3TM7 - chains A and D of the 4 polymer chains in the assembly; structure by X-ray diffraction, 1.70 A resolution.

Chain A:
Name: Aspartate 1-decarboxylase beta chain
From: Escherichia coli
Notes: EC 4.1.1.11
UniProt: P0A790 (PAND_ECOLI); numbering as in UniProt (aligned over 1-24)
Chain sequence (26 residues; row label = number of the first residue in the row; numbers below 1 keep their minus sign (Gly-1 is residue -1)):
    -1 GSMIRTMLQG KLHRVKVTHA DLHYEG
Differences from the reference sequence: expression tag (-1 to 0)

Chain D:
Name: Aspartate 1-decarboxylase alpha chain
From: Escherichia coli
Notes: EC 4.1.1.11
UniProt: P0A790 (PAND_ECOLI); residue numbers follow UniProt; this construct covers 25-126
Chain sequence (102 residues; row label = number of the first residue in the row):
    25 SCAIDQDFLD AAGILENEAI DIWNVTNGKR FSTYAIAAER GSRIISVAGA AAHCASVGDI
    85 VIIASFVTMP DEEARTWRPN VAYFEGDNEM KRTAKAIPVQ VA
Unresolved in the structure: 126
Differences from the reference sequence: engineered mutation Ala72 (Asn in P0A790)
UniProt features mapped onto this chain:
  - active site: Ser25 (Schiff-base intermediate with substrate), Tyr58 (Proton donor)
  - binding site (substrate): Thr57, Gly73 to Ala75
  - modified residue: Ser25 (Pyruvic acid (Ser))

Interface between chain A and chain D:
Residue-residue contacts (23):
  Gly-1(A) - Met93(D)
  Gly-1(A) - Pro94(D)
  Gly-1(A) - Glu97(D)  hydrogen bond (backbone-side chain)
  Ser0(A) - Thr92(D)
  Met1(A) - Val91(D)  hydrophobic
  Met1(A) - Thr92(D)
  Met1(A) - Trp101(D)  hydrophobic
  Ile2(A) - Val91(D)
  Ile2(A) - Thr92(D)  hydrogen bond (backbone-backbone)
  Arg3(A) - Gly37(D)  hydrogen bond (side chain-backbone)
  Arg3(A) - Leu39(D)
  Arg3(A) - Glu42(D)  salt bridge
  Arg3(A) - Ser89(D)
  Arg3(A) - Val91(D)
  Thr4(A) - Glu42(D)
  Thr4(A) - Ala43(D)  hydrogen bond (backbone-backbone)
  Met5(A) - Glu40(D)
  Met5(A) - Asn41(D)
  Met5(A) - Glu42(D)
  Leu6(A) - Asn41(D)  hydrogen bond (backbone-backbone)
  Leu6(A) - Tyr58(D)
  Lys9(A) - Tyr58(D)  hydrogen bond
  Arg12(A) - Gly73(D)
Other interface residues (no listed pair), chain D (16 interface residues in all): Ile38

Overview:
10 residues of chain A face 16 of chain D across their interface, with 6 hydrogen bonds and 1 salt bridge.
Among the polar pairs are Arg3(A)-Glu42(D), Gly-1(A)-Glu97(D) and Arg3(A)-Gly37(D). UniProt lists active-site
residues Ser25(D) and Tyr58(D) and 4 substrate-binding residues on chain D.
Chain A is Aspartate 1-decarboxylase beta chain and chain D is Aspartate 1-decarboxylase alpha chain, both
from Escherichia coli; the structure, Processed Aspartate Decarboxylase Mutant with Asn72 mutated to Ala, was
determined by X-ray diffraction.
